Entry 3QMC (X-ray diffraction, 2.10 A resolution); this record covers chains A and C of the 3 polymer chains in the assembly.

Chain A:
Name: CpG-binding protein
Source organism: Homo sapiens
Notes: fragment: CXXC-type Zn finger, residues 161-222
UniProtKB: Q9P0U4 (CXXC1_HUMAN); residues 165-226 here correspond to UniProt positions 161-222 (UniProt number = residue number - 4)
Sequence (79 residues; numbered 148 to 226; the number before each row is that of its first residue):
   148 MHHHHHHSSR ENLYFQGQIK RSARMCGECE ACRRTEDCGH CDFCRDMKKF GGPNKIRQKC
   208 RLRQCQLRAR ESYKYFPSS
Unresolved in the structure: 148-168, 222-226
Differences from the reference sequence: expression tag (148-164)
Bound ions: Zn2+ site 1: Cys-173, Cys-176, Cys-179, Cys-212; Zn2+ site 2: Cys-185, Cys-188, Cys-191, Cys-207

Chain C:
Molecule: 12-nt DNA strand
Notes: fragment: DNA (Nonmethylated CpG Island)
Sequence (12 nucleotides; each row starts with the number of its first residue):
     1 GCCAGCGGTG GC

How chain A and chain C interact:
Contacting residue pairs - 12 pairs, chain A then chain C:
  Ala-170(A) with DG7(C), phosphate contact
  Arg-171(A) with DC6(C), phosphate contact; DG7(C), salt bridge to the phosphate
  Arg-204(A) with DG5(C), hydrogen bond to the base; DC6(C), hydrogen bond to the base
  Gln-205(A) with DC6(C), base contact; DG7(C), hydrogen bond to the base
  Lys-206(A) with DG5(C), sugar contact; DC6(C), salt bridge to the phosphate
  Arg-210(A) with DG5(C), salt bridge to the phosphate
  Arg-217(A) with DG7(C), base contact; DG8(C), hydrogen bond to the base
Interface residues without a listed pair, chain A (9 interface residues in all): Gln-211, Tyr-220
Interface residues without a listed pair, chain C (5 interface residues in all): DT9

In short:
9 residues of chain A and 5 residues of chain C are in contact; the contacts include 4 hydrogen bonds and 3
salt bridges. Polar pairs include Arg-204(A)/DG5(C), Arg-204(A)/DC6(C) and Gln-205(A)/DG7(C). Cys-173(A),
Cys-176(A), Cys-179(A) and Cys-212(A) form the Zn2+ site 1.
Chain A is CpG-binding protein (Homo sapiens) and chain C is a 12-nt DNA strand; the structure, Structural
Basis of Selective Binding of Nonmethylated CpG Islands by the CXXC Domain of CFP1, was determined by X-ray
diffraction together with 3QMB, 3QMD, 3QMH and 3QMI from the same study.
